8E9G - chains L and M of the 15 polymer chains in the assembly; structure by electron microscopy, 2.60 A resolution.

Chain L:
Molecule: NADH-quinone oxidoreductase, L subunit
From: Mycolicibacterium smegmatis MC2 155
Notes: EC 1.6.99.5
Reference sequence: A0QU25 (A0QU25_MYCS2); numbering as in UniProt (aligned over 1-629)
Chain sequence (629 residues; each row starts with the number of its first residue):
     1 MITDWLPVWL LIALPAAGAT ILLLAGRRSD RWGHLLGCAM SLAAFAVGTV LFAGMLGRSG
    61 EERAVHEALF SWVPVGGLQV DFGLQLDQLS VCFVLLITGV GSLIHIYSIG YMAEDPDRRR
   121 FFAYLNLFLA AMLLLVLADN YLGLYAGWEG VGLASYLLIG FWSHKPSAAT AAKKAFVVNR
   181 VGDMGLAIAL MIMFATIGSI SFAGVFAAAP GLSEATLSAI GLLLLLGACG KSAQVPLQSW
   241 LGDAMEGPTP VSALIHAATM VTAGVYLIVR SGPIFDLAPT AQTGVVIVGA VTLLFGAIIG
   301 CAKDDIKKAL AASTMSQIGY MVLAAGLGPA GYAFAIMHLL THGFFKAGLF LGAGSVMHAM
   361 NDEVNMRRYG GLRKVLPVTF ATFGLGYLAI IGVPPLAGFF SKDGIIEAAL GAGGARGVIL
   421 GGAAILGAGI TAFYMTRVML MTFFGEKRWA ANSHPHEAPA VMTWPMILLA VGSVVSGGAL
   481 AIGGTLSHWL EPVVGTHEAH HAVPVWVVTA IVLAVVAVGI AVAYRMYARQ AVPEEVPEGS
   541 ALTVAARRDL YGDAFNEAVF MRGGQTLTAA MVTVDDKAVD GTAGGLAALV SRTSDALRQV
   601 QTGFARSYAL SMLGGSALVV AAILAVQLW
Disordered / not traced: 1-4
Ligand contacts: XP2 ((2R)-3-{[(R)-hydroxy({(1S,2R,3R,4R,5S,6S)-3,4,5-trihydroxy-2-(alpha-D-mannopyranosyloxy)-6-[(6-O-undecanoyl-beta-D-mannopyranosyl)oxy]cyclohexyl}oxy)phosphoryl]oxy}-2-(octanoyloxy)propyl undecanoate): P166, S167, T170, K173, K174, V177, V178, V181, L226, P236, D553, N556, E557, F560, M561, G564, Q565, T568
From the paper describing this entry:
  - binding site for XP2: P166, K173, M561

Chain M:
Molecule: NADH-quinone oxidoreductase, M subunit
From: Mycolicibacterium smegmatis MC2 155
Notes: EC 1.6.99.5
Reference sequence: A0QU24 (A0QU24_MYCS2); residue numbers follow UniProt; this construct covers 1-529
Chain sequence (529 residues; each row starts with the number of its first residue):
     1 MVSTFPWLTV LWAVPVVGAA VVILLPAAQQ VLAKWLALAV SVLTLAVTAV VAIGFDPAAA
    61 QYQFVESHRW IPSFGTGYIL GVDGIALALV VLTAVLVPLL IIAGWNDASR QTGLAGRSVQ
   121 AYLALTLAVE GMVLMSLVAL DILLFYVFFE AMLIPMYFLI GGFGGENRSR AAVKFLLYNL
   181 FGGLIMLAAV IGLYVVTAGS DAFAAGTFDF REIVAAVSSG EFAVNPAIMN FLFLGFMFAF
   241 AVKAPLWPFH RWLPDAAVEA TPASAVLMMA VMDKVGTFGM LRYCLQLFPD ASTYFRPVVI
   301 TLAAIGIVYG AVLAIGQTDV MRLIAYTSIS HFGFIILGIF VMTSQGQSGS TLYMINHGIS
   361 TAALFLIAGF LVSRRGSRLI DSYGGVQKVA PVLAGTFLVA GLATLSLPGL APFISEFLVL
   421 IGTFTRYPVV AVFAATALVL SAVYILWTYQ RMMTGPVRDG IGDGDRPVRD LVPRELVVVA
   481 PLLALLLVLG IYPKPALDVI NPAVEHTLTT IGQTDPEPTV PPTIAEGAR
Disordered / not traced: 1-3, 520-529
Ligand contacts: XP2 ((2R)-3-{[(R)-hydroxy({(1S,2R,3R,4R,5S,6S)-3,4,5-trihydroxy-2-(alpha-D-mannopyranosyloxy)-6-[(6-O-undecanoyl-beta-D-mannopyranosyl)oxy]cyclohexyl}oxy)phosphoryl]oxy}-2-(octanoyloxy)propyl undecanoate): I315, V439, L440, V443, W447, Q450
From the paper describing this entry:
  - binding site for XP2: Q450

Chain L / chain M interface:
Pairs across the interface (86; chain L residue first):
  R27(L) - V392(M)
  S71(L) - Y492(M)
  S71(L) - K494(M)
  W72(L) - I414(M)  hydrophobic
  W72(L) - G490(M)
  W72(L) - I491(M)  hydrogen bond (side chain-backbone)
  W72(L) - P493(M)
  V73(L) - L418(M)  hydrophobic
  P74(L) - N501(M)  hydrogen bond (backbone-side chain)
  V75(L) - S344(M)
  V75(L) - Q345(M)  hydrogen bond (backbone-side chain)
  V75(L) - S348(M)
  V75(L) - L418(M)  hydrophobic
  V75(L) - L497(M)  hydrophobic
  V75(L) - N501(M)
  G76(L) - Q345(M)
  G77(L) - Q345(M)
  L78(L) - Q345(M)
  L78(L) - L418(M)  hydrophobic
  L142(L) - F413(M)  hydrophobic
  L142(L) - F417(M)  hydrophobic
  Y145(L) - P408(M)
  Y145(L) - F413(M)  hydrophobic
  A146(L) - P408(M)  hydrophobic
  E149(L) - P408(M)
  L153(L) - L402(M)  hydrophobic
  L153(L) - L407(M)  hydrophobic
  Y156(L) - L446(M)
  Y156(L) - Y449(M)
  L157(L) - L398(M)  hydrophobic
  S163(L) - T454(M)
  S163(L) - G455(M)  hydrogen bond (backbone-backbone)
  H164(L) - G455(M)
  H164(L) - P456(M)
  P166(L) - P456(M)
  A169(L) - Q450(M)
  A169(L) - T454(M)
  T170(L) - Q450(M)  hydrogen bond
  K173(L) - L446(M)
  K173(L) - W447(M)
  K173(L) - Q450(M)
  F176(L) - L405(M)  hydrophobic
  F176(L) - L407(M)  hydrophobic
  F176(L) - A442(M)  hydrophobic
  F176(L) - L446(M)  hydrophobic
  R180(L) - L405(M)  hydrogen bond (side chain-backbone)
  R180(L) - S406(M)
  R180(L) - L407(M)
  R180(L) - L438(M)  hydrogen bond (side chain-backbone)
  R180(L) - V439(M)
  R180(L) - S441(M)
  R180(L) - A442(M)
  V181(L) - V439(M)  hydrophobic
  I188(L) - A435(M)  hydrophobic
  M191(L) - L420(M)
  M191(L) - I421(M)  hydrophobic
  M191(L) - F424(M)  hydrophobic
  M191(L) - A431(M)  hydrophobic
  I192(L) - F424(M)  hydrophobic
  F194(L) - Q345(M)
  F194(L) - I421(M)  hydrophobic
  F194(L) - T425(M)
  A195(L) - F424(M)  hydrophobic
  A195(L) - P518(M)
  A195(L) - T519(M)
  T196(L) - P518(M)
  T196(L) - T519(M)  hydrogen bond (backbone-backbone)
  I197(L) - P518(M)
  G198(L) - P518(M)
  T568(L) - V312(M)
  T568(L) - G316(M)
  M571(L) - Y309(M)
  M571(L) - V312(M)  hydrophobic
  M571(L) - L313(M)
  V572(L) - L313(M)
  V574(L) - Y309(M)
  D575(L) - H250(M)  salt bridge
  D575(L) - R251(M)  salt bridge
  D575(L) - Y309(M)  hydrogen bond
  D575(L) - L313(M)
  D575(L) - Y326(M)  hydrogen bond
  V579(L) - P248(M)
  V579(L) - H250(M)
  V579(L) - Y309(M)
  D580(L) - R251(M)  salt bridge
  A583(L) - Y178(M)
Also at the interface, not in a pair above, chain L (47 interface residues in all): F70, V177, M184, L190, L567, D576
Also at the interface, not in a pair above, chain M (54 interface residues in all): W247, I315, Q317, V432, V443

In short:
The interface between chain L and chain M involves 47 residues on one side and 54 on the other, with 10
hydrogen bonds and 3 salt bridges. Polar contacts include D575(L)-H250(M), D575(L)-R251(M) and
D580(L)-R251(M). The paper reports a binding site for XP2 at P166(L), K173(L) and Q450(M) among others.
Chain L is NADH-quinone oxidoreductase, L subunit and chain M is NADH-quinone oxidoreductase, M subunit, both
from Mycolicibacterium smegmatis MC2 155; the structure, Mycobacterial respiratory complex I with both quinone
positions modelled, was determined by electron microscopy (same publication as 8E9H and 8E9I).
